8TZL - chains A and B of the 5 polymer chains in the assembly; structure by electron microscopy, 3.55 A resolution.

[Chain A (and B)]
Molecule: Cell division ATP-binding protein FtsE
Source organism: Vibrio cholerae
Notes: chain B of this document is another copy of the same molecule, construct and numbering; everything in this record applies to it too
UniProt: A0A085R4L6 (A0A085R4L6_VIBCL); residues 11-233 here correspond to UniProt positions 2-224 (UniProt number = residue number - 9)
Sequence (232 residues; each row starts with the number of its first residue):
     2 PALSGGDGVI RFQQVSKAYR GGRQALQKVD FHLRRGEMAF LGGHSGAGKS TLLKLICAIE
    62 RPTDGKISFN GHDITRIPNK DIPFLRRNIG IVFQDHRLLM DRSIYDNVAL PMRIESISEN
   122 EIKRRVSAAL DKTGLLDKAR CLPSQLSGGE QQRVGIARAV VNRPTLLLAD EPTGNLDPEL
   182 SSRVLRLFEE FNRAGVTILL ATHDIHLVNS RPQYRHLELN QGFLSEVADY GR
Disordered / not traced: 2-8, 229-233
Sequence notes: expression tag (2-10)
Bound ions: Mg2+: Ser51 (together with ADP)
Residues lining bound ligands:
  - ADP (adenosine-5'-diphosphate), molecule 1: Tyr20, Arg21, Arg24, Ala26, His45, Ser46, Gly47, Ala48, Gly49, Lys50, Ser51, Thr52
  - ADP, molecule 2: Ser145, Gln146, Leu147, Ser148
From the paper describing this entry:
  - mutagenesis - K50A, D171A: decreased binding to FtsX
  - mutagenesis - Y20A: unchanged binding to FtsX
  - mutagenesis - Y20A: decreased catalytic activity on ATP (proposed by the authors, not directly observed)

[Chain A / chain B interface]
Contacting residue pairs - 15 pairs, chain A then chain B:
  Gly22(A) - Gln146(B)
  Arg24(A) - Gln146(B)  hydrogen bond (side chain-backbone)
  His45(A) - Asp178(B)  salt bridge
  His45(A) - Glu180(B)  salt bridge
  Ser46(A) - Asp178(B)  hydrogen bond (backbone-side chain)
  Ser46(A) - Leu181(B)
  Gln95(A) - Gln95(B)
  Gln95(A) - Asn176(B)  hydrogen bond
  Gln146(A) - Gly22(B)
  Gln146(A) - Arg24(B)  hydrogen bond (backbone-side chain)
  Asn176(A) - Gln95(B)  hydrogen bond
  Asp178(A) - His45(B)  salt bridge
  Asp178(A) - Ser46(B)  hydrogen bond (side chain-backbone)
  Glu180(A) - His45(B)  salt bridge
  Leu181(A) - Ser46(B)
Also at the interface, not in a pair above, chain A (14 interface residues in all): Arg21, Gly175, Leu177, His204
Also at the interface, not in a pair above, chain B (14 interface residues in all): Ser145, Gly175, Leu177, His204

[In short]
The chain A/chain B interface involves 14 residues from each chain; the contacts include 6 hydrogen bonds and
4 salt bridges. Polar pairs include His45(A)-Asp178(B), His45(A)-Glu180(B) and Arg24(A)-Gln146(B). Chain A
binds ADP. The paper reports that K50A and D171A of chain A reduce binding to FtsX; Y20A of chain A reduces
catalytic activity on ATP.
Both chains are Cell division ATP-binding protein FtsE (Vibrio cholerae). Entry 8TZL (Cryo-EM structure of
Vibrio cholerae FtsE/FtsX/EnvC complex, full-length) was determined by electron microscopy, deposited together
with 8TZJ and 8TZK.
